Entry 5Z7L (X-ray diffraction, 2.02 A resolution); this record covers chains C and D of the 4 polymer chains in the assembly.

# Chain C (and D)
Protein: 5-azacytidine-induced protein 2
Source organism: Homo sapiens
Notes: chain D of this document is another copy of the same molecule, construct and numbering; everything in this record applies to it too
UniProt: Q9H6S1 (AZI2_HUMAN); residue numbers follow UniProt; this construct covers 33-75
Sequence (43 residues; numbered 33 to 75; the number before each row is that of its first residue):
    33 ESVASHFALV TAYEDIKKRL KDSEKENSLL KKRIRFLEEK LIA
Reported in the primary citation:
  - self-association interface (contacts with another copy of this molecule); pairs are residue here / residue on that copy: Ser-37/His-38 (hydrogen bond), Arg-65/Glu-70, Leu-41, Val-42, Tyr-45, Ile-48, Lys-49, Arg-51, Leu-52, Ser-55, Glu-56, Glu-58, Asn-59, Leu-62, Lys-63, Ile-66, Leu-69, Leu-73
  - mutagenesis - S37K, A44E: decreased co-localization with Calcium-binding and coiled-coil domain-containing protein 2
  - mutagenesis - S37K, A44E: abolished binding to TBK1

# Interface between chain C and chain D
Pairs across the interface (38; chain C residue first):
  Ser-37(C) / His-38(D)  hydrogen bond
  His-38(C) / Ser-37(D)  hydrogen bond
  Leu-41(C) / His-38(D)
  Leu-41(C) / Leu-41(D)  hydrophobic
  Leu-41(C) / Val-42(D)  hydrophobic
  Val-42(C) / Leu-41(D)  hydrophobic
  Tyr-45(C) / Leu-41(D)  hydrophobic
  Tyr-45(C) / Ile-48(D)  hydrophobic
  Ile-48(C) / Tyr-45(D)  hydrophobic
  Ile-48(C) / Ile-48(D)  hydrophobic
  Arg-51(C) / Leu-52(D)
  Leu-52(C) / Arg-51(D)
  Leu-52(C) / Leu-52(D)
  Ser-55(C) / Leu-52(D)
  Ser-55(C) / Ser-55(D)  hydrogen bond
  Ser-55(C) / Glu-56(D)  hydrogen bond
  Ser-55(C) / Asn-59(D)  hydrogen bond (backbone-side chain)
  Glu-58(C) / Asn-59(D)  hydrogen bond
  Glu-58(C) / Lys-63(D)  salt bridge
  Asn-59(C) / Glu-58(D)  hydrogen bond
  Asn-59(C) / Asn-59(D)  hydrogen bond
  Asn-59(C) / Leu-62(D)
  Leu-62(C) / Asn-59(D)
  Leu-62(C) / Leu-62(D)  hydrophobic
  Leu-62(C) / Ile-66(D)
  Lys-63(C) / Glu-58(D)  salt bridge
  Lys-63(C) / Leu-62(D)
  Arg-65(C) / Ile-66(D)
  Arg-65(C) / Glu-70(D)  salt bridge
  Ile-66(C) / Leu-62(D)  hydrophobic
  Ile-66(C) / Arg-65(D)
  Ile-66(C) / Ile-66(D)  hydrophobic
  Leu-69(C) / Leu-69(D)  hydrophobic
  Leu-69(C) / Glu-70(D)
  Leu-69(C) / Leu-73(D)
  Glu-70(C) / Arg-65(D)  salt bridge
  Leu-73(C) / Leu-69(D)  hydrophobic
  Leu-73(C) / Lys-72(D)
Also at the interface, not in a pair above, chain C (21 interface residues in all): Lys-49, Glu-56, Lys-72
Also at the interface, not in a pair above, chain D (22 interface residues in all): Lys-49, Ile-74

# Overview
21 residues of chain C and 22 residues of chain D are in contact; the contacts include 8 hydrogen bonds and 4
salt bridges. Among the polar pairs are Glu-58(C)/Lys-63(D), Arg-65(C)/Glu-70(D) and Ser-37(C)/His-38(D). The
paper reports that S37K and A44E of chain C reduce co-localization with Calcium-binding and coiled-coil
domain-containing protein 2; a self-association interface involving Ser-37(C), His-38(C) and Leu-41(C) among
others.
Chain C and chain D are both 5-azacytidine-induced protein 2 (Homo sapiens); the structure, Crystal structure
of NDP52 SKICH region in complex with NAP1, was determined by X-ray diffraction together with 5Z7A and 5Z7G
from the same study.
